8YP6 - chains a and j of the 20 polymer chains in the assembly; structure by electron microscopy, 4.70 A resolution (low resolution: residue-level contacts below are approximate; hydrogen-bond / salt-bridge calls are withheld).

# Chain a
Molecule: 16S rRNA
From: Mycolicibacterium smegmatis MC2 155
Sequence (1510 nucleotides; row label = number of the first residue in the row):
     9 UGGAGAGUUUGAUCCUGGCUCAGGACGAACGCUGGCGGCGUGCUUAACAC
    59 AUGCAAGUCGAACGGAAAGGCCCUUUCGGGGGUACUCGAGUGGCGAACGG
   109 GUGAGUAACACGUGGGUGAUCUGCCCUGCACUUUGGGAUAAGCCUGGGAA
   159 ACUGGGUCUAAUACCGAAUACACCCUGCUGGUCGCAUGGCCUGGUAGGGG
   209 AAAGCUUUUGCGGUGUGGGAUGGGCCCGCGGCCUAUCAGCUUGUUGGUGG
   259 GGUGAUGGCCUACCAAGGCGACGACGGGUAGCCGGCCUGAGAGGGUGACC
   309 GGCCACACUGGGACUGAGAUACGGCCCAGACUCCUACGGGAGGCAGCAGU
   359 GGGGAAUAUUGCACAAUGGGCGCAAGCCUGAUGCAGCGACGCCGCGUGAG
   409 GGAUGACGGCCUUCGGGUUGUAAACCUCUUUCAGCACAGACGAAGCGCAA
   459 GUGACGGUAUGUGCAGAAGAAGGACCGGCCAACUACGUGCCAGCAGCCGC
   509 GGUAAUACGUAGGGUCCGAGCGUUGUCCGGAAUUACUGGGCGUAAAGAGC
   559 UCGUAGGUGGUUUGUCGCGUUGUUCGUGAAAACUCACAGCUUAACUGUGG
   609 GCGUGCGGGCGAUACGGGCAGACUAGAGUACUGCAGGGGAGACUGGAAUU
   659 CCUGGUGUAGCGGUGGAAUGCGCAGAUAUCAGGAGGAACACCGGUGGCGA
   709 AGGCGGGUCUCUGGGCAGUAACUGACGCUGAGGAGCGAAAGCGUGGGGAG
   759 CGAACAGGAUUAGAUACCCUGGUAGUCCACGCCGUAAACGGUGGGUACUA
   809 GGUGUGGGUUUCCUUCCUUGGGAUCCGUGCCGUAGCUAACGCAUUAAGUA
   859 CCCCGCCUGGGGAGUACGGCCGCAAGGCUAAAACUCAAAGGAAUUGACGG
   909 GGGCCCGCACAAGCGGCGGAGCAUGUGGAUUAAUUCGAUGCAACGCGAAG
   959 AACCUUACCUGGGUUUGACAUGCACAGGACGCCGGCAGAGAUGUCGGUUC
  1009 CCUUGUGGCCUGUGUGCAGGUGGUGCAUGGCUGUCGUCAGCUCGUGUCGU
  1059 GAGAUGUUGGGUUAAGUCCCGCAACGAGCGCAACCCUUGUCUCAUGUUGC
  1109 CAGCACGUUAUGGUGGGGACUCGUGAGAGACUGCCGGGGUCAACUCGGAG
  1159 GAAGGUGGGGAUGACGUCAAGUCAUCAUGCCCCUUAUGUCCAGGGCUUCA
  1209 CACAUGCUACAAUGGCCGGUACAAAGGGCUGCGAUGCCGUGAGGUGGAGC
  1259 GAAUCCUUUCAAAGCCGGUCUCAGUUCGGAUCGGGGUCUGCAACUCGACC
  1309 CCGUGAAGUCGGAGUCGCUAGUAAUCGCAGAUCAGCAACGCUGCGGUGAA
  1359 UACGUUCCCGGGCCUUGUACACACCGCCCGUCACGUCAUGAAAGUCGGUA
  1409 ACACCCGAAGCCGGUGGCCUAACCCUUGUGGAGGGAGCCGUCGAAGGUGG
  1459 GAUCGGCGAUUGGGACGAAGUCGUAACAAGGUAGCCGUACCGGAAGGUGC
  1509 GGCUGGAUCA
Unresolved in the structure: 823-826

# Chain j
Protein: Small ribosomal subunit protein uS10
From: Mycolicibacterium smegmatis MC2 155
Reference sequence: A0QSD0 (RS10_MYCS2); residues 5-101 here = UniProt positions 5-101
Sequence (97 residues; each row starts with the number of its first residue):
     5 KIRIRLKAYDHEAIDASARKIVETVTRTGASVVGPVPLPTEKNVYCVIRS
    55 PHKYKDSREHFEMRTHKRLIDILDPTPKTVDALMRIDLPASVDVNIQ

# Chain a / chain j interface
Contacting residue pairs - 73 pairs, chain a then chain j:
  G945(a) - His56(j)
  G945(a) - Lys57(j)
  A946(a) - His56(j)
  A946(a) - Lys57(j)
  A950(a) - Tyr58(j)
  A950(a) - Asp60(j)
  A951(a) - Lys57(j)
  A951(a) - Tyr58(j)
  C954(a) - Lys57(j)
  C954(a) - Lys59(j)
  C954(a) - Arg62(j)
  G955(a) - Ile52(j)
  G955(a) - His56(j)
  G955(a) - Lys59(j)
  A957(a) - Cys50(j)
  A957(a) - Arg62(j)
  G1038(a) - Pro55(j)
  C1039(a) - Pro55(j)
  U1040(a) - Arg53(j)
  U1040(a) - Tyr58(j)
  G1041(a) - Arg53(j)
  G1041(a) - Asp60(j)
  G1041(a) - Ser61(j)
  C1094(a) - Arg68(j)
  U1103(a) - Gly38(j)
  U1103(a) - Pro39(j)
  U1103(a) - Val40(j)
  G1104(a) - Val37(j)
  G1104(a) - Gly38(j)
  U1105(a) - Arg7(j)
  U1105(a) - Val40(j)
  U1105(a) - Leu73(j)
  U1106(a) - Arg7(j)
  U1106(a) - Leu42(j)
  U1106(a) - Leu73(j)
  G1131(a) - Pro39(j)
  G1131(a) - Pro41(j)
  G1131(a) - Leu42(j)
  G1131(a) - Pro43(j)
  U1132(a) - Pro41(j)
  U1132(a) - Pro43(j)
  U1132(a) - Arg72(j)
  G1133(a) - His15(j)
  G1133(a) - Asp19(j)
  G1133(a) - His70(j)
  G1133(a) - Arg72(j)
  A1134(a) - His15(j)
  A1178(a) - Tyr58(j)
  G1179(a) - Pro55(j)
  G1179(a) - His56(j)
  G1179(a) - Tyr58(j)
  U1180(a) - Pro55(j)
  U1180(a) - His56(j)
  U1183(a) - Pro55(j)
  G1234(a) - Thr44(j)
  G1234(a) - Glu45(j)
  G1234(a) - Lys46(j)
  G1235(a) - Glu45(j)
  G1235(a) - Lys46(j)
  G1235(a) - Asn47(j)
  G1259(a) - Gln101(j)
  A1260(a) - Arg9(j)
  A1260(a) - Asn99(j)
  A1261(a) - Arg9(j)
  A1261(a) - Leu42(j)
  A1261(a) - Pro43(j)
  U1262(a) - Gln101(j)
  G1338(a) - Asn47(j)
  G1338(a) - Tyr49(j)
  A1339(a) - Tyr49(j)
  C1349(a) - Arg62(j)
  U1350(a) - Val48(j)
  U1350(a) - Arg62(j)
Other interface residues (no listed pair), chain a (38 interface residues in all): G953, A1233, G1236, G1351
Other interface residues (no listed pair), chain j (40 interface residues in all): Lys11, Glu16, Ile18, Ser54, His64, Asp75

# In short
Chain a and chain j form an interface of 38 and 40 residues respectively.
Chain a is 16S rRNA and chain j is Small ribosomal subunit protein uS10, both from Mycolicibacterium smegmatis
MC2 155; the structure, Cryo-EM map of 30S ribosomal subunit in complex with MetAP1c of Mycobacterium
smegmatis, was determined by electron microscopy.
